PDB entry 6VKL | electron microscopy, 15.00 A resolution (very low resolution: no residue pairs are listed; an interface is given only as per-side residue counts) | chains E and F of the 8 polymer chains in the assembly

== Chain E ==
Molecule: Exocyst complex component SEC10
Source organism: Saccharomyces cerevisiae (strain ATCC 204508 / S288c)
UniProtKB: Q06245 (SEC10_YEAST); residue numbers follow UniProt; this construct covers 1-871
Amino-acid sequence (871 residues; numbered 1 to 871; the number before each row is that of its first residue):
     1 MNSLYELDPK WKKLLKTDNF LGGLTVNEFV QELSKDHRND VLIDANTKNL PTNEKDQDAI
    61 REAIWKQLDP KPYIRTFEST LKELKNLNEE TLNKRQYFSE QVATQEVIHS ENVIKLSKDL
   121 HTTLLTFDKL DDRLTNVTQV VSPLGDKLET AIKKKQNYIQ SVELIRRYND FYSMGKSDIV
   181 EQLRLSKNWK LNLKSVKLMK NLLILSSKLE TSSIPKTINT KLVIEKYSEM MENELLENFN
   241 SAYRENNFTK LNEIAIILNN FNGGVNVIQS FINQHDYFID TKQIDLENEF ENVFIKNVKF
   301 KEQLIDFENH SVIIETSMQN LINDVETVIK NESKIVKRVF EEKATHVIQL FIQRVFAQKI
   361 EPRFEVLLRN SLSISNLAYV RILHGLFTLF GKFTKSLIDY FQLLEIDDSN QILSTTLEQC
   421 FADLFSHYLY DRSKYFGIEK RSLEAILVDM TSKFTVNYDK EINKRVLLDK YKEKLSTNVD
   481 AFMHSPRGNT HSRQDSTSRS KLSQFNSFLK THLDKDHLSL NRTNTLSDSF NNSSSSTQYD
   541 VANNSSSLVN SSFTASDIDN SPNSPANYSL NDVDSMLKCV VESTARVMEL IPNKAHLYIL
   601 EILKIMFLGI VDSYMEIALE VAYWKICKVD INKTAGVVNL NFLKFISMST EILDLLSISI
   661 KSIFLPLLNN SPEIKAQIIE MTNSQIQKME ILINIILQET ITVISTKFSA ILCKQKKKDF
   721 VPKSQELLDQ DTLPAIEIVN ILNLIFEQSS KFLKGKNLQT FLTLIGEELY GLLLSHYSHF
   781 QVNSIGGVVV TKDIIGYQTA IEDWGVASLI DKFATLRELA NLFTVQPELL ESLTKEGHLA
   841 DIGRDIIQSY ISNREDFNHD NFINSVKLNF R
Disordered / not traced: 1-2, 280-293, 479-553, 868-871
UniProt features mapped onto this chain:
  - modified residue (Phosphoserine): Ser142, Ser485, Ser507

== Chain F ==
Molecule: Exocyst complex component SEC15
Source organism: Saccharomyces cerevisiae (strain ATCC 204508 / S288c)
UniProtKB: P22224 (SEC15_YEAST); numbering as in UniProt (aligned over 1-910)
Amino-acid sequence (910 residues; numbered 1 to 910; the number before each row is that of its first residue):
     1 MDQEGQPLLS KDFQQVLLAT ASGNNSSWTE RAVLNNESTD AVKHEPALGQ NDVFDLDPLS
    61 FDKWVPFLRR ALDKNQLDPV IDELENSIED NFQGLELQLL QDSQMNDKLE TSIDEIANIQ
   121 GMVQDTLSSE ISKFQIRLSE SANELIVKKQ MYVNNKKISL KISEATILIT KVVRILELSS
   181 KCQELITERK FFKVLQNLDS LEKLYLQEFK NYNFQFLIEI YNSIPFLQKV TKDECINLIR
   241 NSLNLNLGKN LIKVGQEFVA IYENELLPQW LETRSKMKLT NFKFNSPIEI SMRDESFLAK
   301 LNLGEFFQLD DFHDSIMIFQ NLNELSVLSG EFNKEYELRK TKLMYPLIWK KNKTAAYQMD
   361 SLLRGTGTTP GSTAHDVSTD DPFTQSLSLH FLQDYFLKIL GFLLYDINLN KATEFILVDN
   421 NYNSTNEFWD GLMDRLSPYL SYFIDEKLKT EEDMIKLKDF LCIYVAILEN FKLNIEPLYK
   481 ILVSIFEKFC SVSLRAFDDE FQILLNDDDF MPLSINDKTL YEKVLKICWM KEGEHLSLPD
   541 PTNGEPFAVT LPFSPLYPMT CTLAKKTYSK ITAFLSIFYR HELHTLNNIL VKTMDDIFND
   601 IVNKKIRSKL ESTSREEIAQ ILVNLDYFII AAKEFSNFMT RENILQNPDM EIRLSSIKYL
   661 AESRKLAETK LIELIDSKIS DILETIEIDW QITEVRQDPD ISIIDLAQFL EMMFASTLQN
   721 LPYSVQTLLI FREFDSLTRQ FMGLLLHDTP STITHESIMN FEVDVNYLES IIPRIFPSTP
   781 GTIDSNGYQS PMTPSTPTFP NANGVDAPTL FENNIKSLEA TFMELKQCIE LLKTQGKDYN
   841 EPEIRLRKYS RIRQEDAALL LSKIQHFVSS VEGANGDDTS VMDSSSIFNS ESASVIDSNT
   901 SRIAKFFNRR
Disordered / not traced: 1-41, 354-382, 530-555, 682-699, 772-822, 891-910
UniProt features mapped onto this chain:
  - modified residue: Ser286 (Phosphoserine)

== How chain E and chain F interact ==
At this resolution (15 A) residue pairs are not listed: 30 residues of chain E and 34 of chain F lie at the interface.

== Overview ==
Chain E and chain F form an interface of 30 and 34 residues respectively.
Chain E is Exocyst complex component SEC10 and chain F is Exocyst complex component SEC15, both from
Saccharomyces cerevisiae (strain ATCC 204508 / S288c); the structure, Negative stain reconstruction of the
yeast exocyst octameric complex, was determined by electron microscopy.
